6IV5 - chain A; structure by X-ray diffraction, 1.75 A resolution.

[Chain A]
Molecule: Adenosine/AMP deaminase family protein
From: Arabidopsis thaliana
UniProtKB: Q8LPL7 (Q8LPL7_ARATH); residues 1-355 here = UniProt positions 1-355
Sequence (355 residues; each row starts with the number of its first residue):
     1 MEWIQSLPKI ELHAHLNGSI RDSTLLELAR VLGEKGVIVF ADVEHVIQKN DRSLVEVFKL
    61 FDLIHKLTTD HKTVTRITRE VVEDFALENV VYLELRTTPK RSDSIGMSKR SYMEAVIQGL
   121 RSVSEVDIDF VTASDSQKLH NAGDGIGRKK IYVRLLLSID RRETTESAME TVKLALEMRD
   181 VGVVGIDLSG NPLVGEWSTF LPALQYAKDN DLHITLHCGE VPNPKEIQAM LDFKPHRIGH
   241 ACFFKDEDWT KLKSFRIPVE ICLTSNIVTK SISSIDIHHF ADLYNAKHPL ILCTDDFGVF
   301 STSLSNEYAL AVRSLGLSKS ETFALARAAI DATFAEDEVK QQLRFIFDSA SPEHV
Disordered / not traced: 132-147, 351-355
Bound ions: Zn2+: His13, His15, His217, Asp295
Swiss-Prot annotation at these positions:
  - active site: Glu220 (Proton donor)
  - binding site (Zn(2+)): His13, His15, His217, Asp295
  - binding site (N(6)-methyl-AMP): His15, Asn17, His65, Thr97 to Lys100, Asp160, Gly190, Glu220, Asp295, Asp296
  - site: His240 (Important for catalytic activity)
  - mutagenesis: His15 (H15A: Abolishes catalytic activity), Asn17 (N17A: Reduces catalytic efficiency 2-fold), Val57 (V57F: Reduces catalytic efficiency 20-fold), His65 (H65A: Reduces catalytic efficiency 2-fold), Thr97 (T97A: Reduces catalytic efficiency 3-fold), Thr98 (T98A: Reduces catalytic efficiency 2-fold), Lys100 (K100A: Reduces catalytic efficiency 3-fold), Glu220 (E220A: Abolishes catalytic activity), Asp295 (D295A/N: Abolishes catalytic activity), Asp296 (D296A: Abolishes catalytic activity)
What the authors report for this chain:
  - Zn2+ coordination: His13, His15, His217, Asp295
  - Zn2+ coordination through a water molecule: His240
  - catalytic residues: His240, Asp295 (proposed by the authors, not directly observed)
  - binding site for phosphate ion: Asn17, His65, Thr98, Lys100, Ser158
  - specificity-determining residues: Asn17 (by similarity / conservation)
  - mutagenesis - V57F (20.6-fold): decreased catalytic activity (citing earlier work)
  - specificity-determining residues: Leu54, Val57, Phe58 (proposed by the authors, not directly observed)

[In short]
His13, His15, His217 and Asp295 coordinate Zn2+. From UniProt: active-site residue Glu220, 4 Zn2+-binding
residues, 12 N(6)-methyl-AMP-binding residues and 10 mutagenesis sites. From the paper: catalytic residues
His240 and Asp295; V57F reduces catalytic activity.
Chain A is Adenosine/AMP deaminase family protein (Arabidopsis thaliana); the structure, Crystal structure of
arabidopsis N6-mAMP deaminase MAPDA, was determined by X-ray diffraction (same publication as 6J4T and 6J23).
